PDB entry 6B47 | electron microscopy, 3.20 A resolution | chains G and M of the 11 polymer chains in the assembly

# Chain G
Name: CRISPR-associated protein Csy3
Source organism: Pseudomonas aeruginosa (strain UCBPP-PA14)
UniProtKB: Q02MM1 (CSY3_PSEAB); numbering as in UniProt (aligned over 1-342)
Sequence (344 residues; row label = number of the first residue in the row; numbers below 1 keep their minus sign (Met-1 is residue -1)):
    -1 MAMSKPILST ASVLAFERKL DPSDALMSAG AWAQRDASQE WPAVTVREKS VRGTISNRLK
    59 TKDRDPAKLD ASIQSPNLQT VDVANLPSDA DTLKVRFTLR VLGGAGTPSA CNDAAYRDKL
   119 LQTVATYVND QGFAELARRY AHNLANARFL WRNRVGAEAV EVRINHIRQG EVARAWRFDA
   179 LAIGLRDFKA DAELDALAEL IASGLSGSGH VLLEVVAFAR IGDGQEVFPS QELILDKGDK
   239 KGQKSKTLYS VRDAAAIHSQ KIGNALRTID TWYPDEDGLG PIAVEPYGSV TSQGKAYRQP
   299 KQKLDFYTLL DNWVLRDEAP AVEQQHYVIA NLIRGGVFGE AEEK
Disordered / not traced: -1 to 5, 339-342
Sequence notes: initiating methionine (-1); expression tag (0)

# Chain M
Molecule: Pseudomonas aeruginosa strain SMC4485 CRISPR repeat sequence
Source organism: Pseudomonas aeruginosa
Sequence (60 nucleotides; numbered 1 to 60; the number before each row is that of its first residue):
     1 CUAAGAAAUU CACGGCGGGC UUGAUGUCCG CGUCUACCUG GUUCACUGCC GUGUAGGCAG

# How chain G and chain M interact
Pairs across the interface - 42 pairs, chain G then chain M:
  Ala13(G) with C11(M), sugar contact
  Phe14(G) with C11(M), hydrogen bond to the sugar; A12(M), sugar contact
  Glu15(G) with C11(M), phosphate contact; A12(M), phosphate contact
  Arg16(G) with A12(M), salt bridge to the phosphate; C13(M), salt bridge to the phosphate
  Ser48(G) with U21(M), phosphate contact
  Val49(G) with G19(M), base contact; U21(M), phosphate contact
  Arg50(G) with G19(M), hydrogen bond to the sugar; C20(M), sugar contact; U21(M), sugar contact
  Gly51(G) with G19(M), base contact
  Leu76(G) with U21(M), base contact
  Gln77(G) with G19(M), base contact
  Trp149(G) with G14(M), base contact
  Arg150(G) with G17(M), salt bridge to the phosphate; G18(M), salt bridge to the phosphate
  Ser228(G) with C16(M), phosphate contact
  Gln229(G) with G15(M), hydrogen bond to the sugar; C16(M), hydrogen bond to the phosphate
  Glu230(G) with G15(M), base contact
  His256(G) with G15(M), salt bridge to the phosphate
  Gln258(G) with G14(M), sugar contact; G15(M), hydrogen bond to the phosphate
  Lys259(G) with G14(M), hydrogen bond to the base; C16(M), salt bridge to the phosphate
  Asn262(G) with G14(M), hydrogen bond to the base
  Arg265(G) with C13(M), sugar contact; G14(M), salt bridge to the phosphate
  Glu283(G) with G14(M), phosphate contact
  Val288(G) with G14(M), base contact
  Thr289(G) with G14(M), hydrogen bond to the base
  Ser290(G) with G14(M), hydrogen bond to the base
  Arg332(G) with A12(M), hydrogen bond to the sugar; C13(M), sugar contact
  Gly333(G) with A12(M), sugar contact
  Gly334(G) with C11(M), hydrogen bond to the sugar; A12(M), sugar contact
  Val335(G) with C11(M), base contact; A12(M), base contact
Interface residues without a listed pair, chain G (32 interface residues in all): Thr52, Val79, Leu231, Ser243

# Summary
The interface between chain G and chain M involves 32 residues on one side and 11 on the other, with 11
hydrogen bonds and 7 salt bridges. Among the polar pairs are Lys259(G)-G14(M), Asn262(G)-G14(M) and
Thr289(G)-G14(M).
Here chain G is CRISPR-associated protein Csy3 (Pseudomonas aeruginosa (strain UCBPP-PA14)) and chain M is
Pseudomonas aeruginosa strain SMC4485 CRISPR repeat sequence (Pseudomonas aeruginosa). Entry 6B47 (Cryo-EM
structure of Type I-F CRISPR crRNA-guided Csy surveillance complex with bound anti-CRISPR protein AcrF2) was
determined by electron microscopy (same publication as 6B44, 6B45, 6B46 and 6B48).
